Entry 8JYS (electron microscopy, 4.50 A resolution (low resolution: residue-level contacts below are approximate; hydrogen-bond / salt-bridge calls are withheld)); this record covers chains C and D of the 4 polymer chains in the assembly.

== Chain C ==
Protein: IBT-CoV144 nanobody
From: Camelus bactrianus
Notes: antibody fragment or engineered binder
Sequence (142 residues; row label = number of the first residue in the row):
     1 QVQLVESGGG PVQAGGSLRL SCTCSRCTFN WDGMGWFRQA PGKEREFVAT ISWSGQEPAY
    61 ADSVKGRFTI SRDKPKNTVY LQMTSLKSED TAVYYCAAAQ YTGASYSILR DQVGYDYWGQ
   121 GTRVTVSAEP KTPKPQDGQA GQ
Disordered / not traced: 1-48, 63-99, 118-142

== Chain D ==
Protein: Spike protein S1
From: Severe acute respiratory syndrome coronavirus 2
UniProtKB: P0DTC2 (SPIKE_SARS2); residues 333-528 here = UniProt positions 333-528
Sequence (196 residues; each row starts with the number of its first residue):
   333 TNLCPFDEVF NATRFASVYA WNRKRISNCV ADYSVLYNFA PFFAFKCYGV SPTKLNDLCF
   393 TNVYADSFVI RGNEVSQIAP GQTGNIADYN YKLPDDFTGC VIAWNSNKLD SKVGGNYNYL
   453 YRLFRKSNLK PFERDISTEI YQAGNKPCNG VAGFNCYFPL RSYGFRPTYG VGHQPYRVVV
   513 LSFELLHAPA TVCGPK
Disordered / not traced: 443-449
Cystine bridges: C336-C361, C379-C432, C391-C525, C480-C488
Construct notes: variant D339 (Gly in P0DTC2), F371 (Ser in P0DTC2), P373 (Ser in P0DTC2), F375 (Ser in P0DTC2), A376 (Thr in P0DTC2), N405 (Asp in P0DTC2), S408 (Arg in P0DTC2), N417 (Lys in P0DTC2), K440 (Asn in P0DTC2), N477 (Ser in P0DTC2), K478 (Thr in P0DTC2), A484 (Glu in P0DTC2), R493 (Gln in P0DTC2), R498 (Gln in P0DTC2), Y501 (Asn in P0DTC2), H505 (Tyr in P0DTC2)
UniProt features mapped onto this chain:
  - region: N448 to F456 (Immunodominant HLA epitope recognized by the CD8+)
  - glycosylation: N343 (N-linked (GlcNAc...) (complex) asparagine)
  - natural variant: D339 (G339D: In strain: Omicron/BA.1, Omicron/BA.2 and 4 more; this construct carries the variant), R346 (R346K: In strain: Mu/B.1.621; R346T: In strain: Omicron/BQ.1.1, Omicron/XBB.1.5 and 1 more), L368 (L368I: In strain: Omicron/XBB.1.5, Omicron/EG.5.1), F371 (S371F: In strain: Omicron/BA.2, Omicron/BA.2.12.1 and 6 more; this construct carries the variant), P373 (S373P: In strain: Omicron/BA.1, Omicron/BA.2 and 7 more; this construct carries the variant), F375 (S375F: In strain: Omicron/BA.1, Omicron/BA.2 and 7 more; this construct carries the variant), A376 (T376A: In strain: Omicron/BA.2, Omicron/BA.2.12.1 and 5 more; this construct carries the variant), N405 (D405N: In strain: Omicron/BA.2, Omicron/BA.2.12.1 and 6 more; this construct carries the variant), S408 (R408S: In strain: Omicron/BA.2, Omicron/BA.2.12.1 and 6 more; this construct carries the variant), N417 (K417N: In strain: Beta/B.1.351, Omicron/BA.1 and 8 more; this construct carries the variant), K440 (N440K: In strain: Omicron/BA.1, Omicron/BA.2 and 7 more; this construct carries the variant), K444 (K444T: In strain: Omicron/BQ.1.1), 16 further natural variant entries in UniProt
  - mutagenesis: N343 (N343Q: Reduced viral infectivity), L452 (L452R: Increased resistance to neutralizing antibodies. Decreases HLA binding to NF9 epitope. Increased binding affinity to human ACE2), Y453 (Y453F: Decreased HLA binding to NF9 epitope. Increased binding affinity to human ACE2), A475 (A475V: Increased resistance to neutralizing antibodies), V483 (V483A: Increased resistance to neutralizing antibodies), F490 (F490L: Increased resistance to neutralizing antibodies and human covalescent sera neutralization), H519 (H519P: Increased resistance to human covalescent sera neutralization)

== Interface between chain C and chain D ==
Residue-residue contacts - 13 pairs, chain C then chain D:
  Y101(C) with Y380(D)
  G103(C) with Y380(D)
  A104(C) with Y380(D)
  S105(C) with C379(D); G381(D)
  Y106(C) with C379(D)
  S107(C) with F377(D)
  I108(C) with F377(D); K378(D)
  D111(C) with F374(D); A376(D)
  V113(C) with V407(D); Y508(D)
Other interface residues (no listed pair), chain C (10 interface residues in all): R110
Other interface residues (no listed pair), chain D (12 interface residues in all): P373, F375, S383
From the paper, about this interface:
  - epitope / paratope residues, chain D: S383(D)

== In short ==
The interface between chain C and chain D involves 10 residues on one side and 12 on the other. Curated
annotation (UniProt) lists 7 mutagenesis sites on chain D. From the paper: the epitope/paratope residue
S383(D).
Chain C is IBT-CoV144 nanobody (Camelus bactrianus) and chain D is Spike protein S1 (Severe acute respiratory
syndrome coronavirus 2); the structure, SARS-CoV-2 Spike RBD (dimer) in complex with two 2S-1244 nanobodies,
was determined by electron microscopy.
